7RDA - chains C and L of the 3 polymer chains in the assembly; structure by X-ray diffraction, 1.92 A resolution.

== Chain C ==
Name: Circumsporozoite protein
Notes: fragment: peptide 21
UniProtKB: P02893 (CSP_PLAFA); residues 1-15 here correspond to UniProt positions 120-134 (UniProt number = residue number + 119)
Amino-acid sequence (15 residues; numbered 1 to 15; the number before each row is that of its first residue):
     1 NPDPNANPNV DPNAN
Unresolved in the structure: 15

== Chain L ==
Name: antibody m43.138 light chain
Source organism: Mus musculus
Notes: antibody fragment or engineered binder
Amino-acid sequence (220 residues; each row starts with the number of its first residue; a row labelled like 27A-27F holds insertion residues (27A, then the next letters in order)):
     1 DIVMTQSPDS LAVSLGERAT INCKSSQ
27A-27F SVLYSS
    28 KNKNYLAWYQ QKPGQSPKLL IYWASTRESG VPDRFSGSGS GTDFTLTISS LQAEDVAVYY
    88 CHQYYSSPLT FGGGTKVEIK RTVAAPSVFI FPPSDEQLKS GTASVVCLLN NFYPREAKVQ
   148 WKVDNALQSG NSQESVTEQD SKDSTYSLSS TLTLSKADYE KHKVYACEVT HQGLSSPVTK
   208 SFNRGEC
Unresolved in the structure: 213-214
Disulfide bonds: Cys23-Cys88, Cys134-Cys194

== Interface between chain C and chain L ==
Pairs across the interface - 19 pairs, chain C then chain L:
  Asn1(C) - Tyr27D(L)  hydrogen bond
  Asn1(C) - Tyr92(L)  hydrogen bond (backbone-side chain)
  Pro2(C) - Tyr27D(L)  hydrophobic
  Pro2(C) - Tyr32(L)
  Pro2(C) - Tyr92(L)
  Asp3(C) - Tyr92(L)  hydrogen bond (backbone-backbone)
  Asp3(C) - Ser94(L)
  Ala6(C) - Tyr91(L)
  Ala6(C) - Ser93(L)
  Ala6(C) - Ser94(L)
  Ala6(C) - Leu96(L)
  Val10(C) - Trp50(L)  hydrophobic
  Val10(C) - Tyr91(L)  hydrophobic
  Asp11(C) - Trp50(L)
  Pro12(C) - Lys28(L)  hydrogen bond (backbone-side chain)
  Pro12(C) - Lys30(L)
  Asn13(C) - Lys30(L)
  Ala14(C) - Lys30(L)
  Ala14(C) - Trp50(L)
Other interface residues (no listed pair), chain C (11 interface residues in all): Asn5, Asn7

== Overview ==
11 residues of chain C face 10 of chain L across their interface; the contacts include 4 hydrogen bonds. Polar
pairs include Asn1(C)-Tyr27D(L), Asn1(C)-Tyr92(L) and Pro12(C)-Lys28(L).
Here chain C is Circumsporozoite protein and chain L is antibody m43.138 light chain (Mus musculus). Entry
7RDA (Crystal structure of PfCSP peptide 21 with vaccine-elicited human anti-malaria antibody m43.138) was
determined by X-ray diffraction together with 7RCS and 7RD3 from the same study.
